PDB entry 9FFT | electron microscopy, 3.10 A resolution | chains D and C of the 6 polymer chains in the assembly

== Chain D ==
Molecule: Gamma-aminobutyric acid receptor subunit alpha-1
Source organism: Homo sapiens
UniProtKB: P14867 (GBRA1_HUMAN); residues 5-429 here correspond to UniProt positions 32-456 (UniProt number = residue number + 27)
Chain sequence (411 residues; row label = number of the first residue in the row; note: 71 numbers in that range are skipped by the numbering (no residue carries them; nothing is unmodelled there); numbers below 1 keep their minus sign (Met-52 is residue -52)):
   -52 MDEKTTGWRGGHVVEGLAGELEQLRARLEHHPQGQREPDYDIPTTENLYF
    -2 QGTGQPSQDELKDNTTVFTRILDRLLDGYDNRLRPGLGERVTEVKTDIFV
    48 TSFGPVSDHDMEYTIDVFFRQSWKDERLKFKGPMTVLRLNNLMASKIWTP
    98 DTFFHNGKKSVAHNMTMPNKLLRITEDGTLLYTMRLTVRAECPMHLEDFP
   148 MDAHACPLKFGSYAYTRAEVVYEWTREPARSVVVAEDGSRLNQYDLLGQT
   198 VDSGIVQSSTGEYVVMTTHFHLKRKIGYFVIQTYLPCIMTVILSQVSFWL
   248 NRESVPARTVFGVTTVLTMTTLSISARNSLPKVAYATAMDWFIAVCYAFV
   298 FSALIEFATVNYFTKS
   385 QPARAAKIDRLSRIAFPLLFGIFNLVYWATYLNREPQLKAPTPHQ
Not modelled in the structure: -52 to 11, 419-429
Construct notes: initiating methionine (-52); expression tag (-51 to 4); linker (313, 385-390)
Swiss-Prot annotation at these positions:
  - binding site (4-aminobutanoate): Arg67, Thr130
  - binding site (3alpha-hydroxy-5alpha-pregnan-11,20-dione): Trp246
  - glycosylation (N-linked (GlcNAc...) asparagine): Asn11, Asn111
Cystine bridges: Cys139-Cys153
Covalent attachments: N-acetylglucosamine (NAG) linked to Asn111
Ligand contacts: gamma-amino-butanoic acid (ABU): Phe65, Arg67, Leu118, Thr130

== Chain C ==
Molecule: Gamma-aminobutyric acid receptor subunit beta-3
Source organism: Homo sapiens
UniProtKB: P28472 (GBRB3_HUMAN); residues 1-448 here correspond to UniProt positions 26-473 (UniProt number = residue number + 25)
Chain sequence (395 residues; row label = number of the first residue in the row; note: 107 numbers in that range are skipped by the numbering (no residue carries them; nothing is unmodelled there); numbers below 1 keep their minus sign (Met-53 is residue -53)):
   -53 MDEKTTGWRGGHVVEGLAGELEQLRARLEHHPQGQREPDYDIPTTENLYF
    -3 QGTGQSVNDPGNMSFVKETVDKLLKGYDIRLRPDFGGPPVCVGMNIDIAS
    47 IDMVSEVNMDYTLTMYFQQYWRDKRLAYSGIPLNLTLDNRVADQLWVPDT
    97 YFLNDKKSFVHGVTVKNRMIRLHPDGTVLYGLRITTTAACMMDLRRYPLD
   147 EQNCTLEIESYGYTTDDIEFYWRGGDKAVTGVERIELPQFSIVEHRLVSR
   197 NVVFATGAYPRLSLSFRLKRNIGYFILQTYMPSILITILSWVSFWINYDA
   247 SAARVALGITTVLTMTTINTHLRETLPKIPYVKAIDMYLMGCFVFVFLAL
   297 LEYAFVNYIFFSQPARAA
   422 AIDRWSRIVFPFTFSLFNLVYWLYYVN
Not modelled in the structure: -53 to 7, 448
Construct notes: initiating methionine (-53); expression tag (-52 to 0); linker (308-314)
Swiss-Prot annotation at these positions:
  - binding site (benzamidine): Asp95 to Tyr97, Glu155 to Tyr157, Phe200
  - binding site (4-aminobutanoate): Tyr97, Glu155, Tyr157, Thr202
  - binding site (histamine): Tyr97, Ser156, Tyr157, Thr202
  - glycosylation (N-linked (GlcNAc...) asparagine): Asn8, Asn80, Asn149
Cystine bridges: Cys136-Cys150
Covalent attachments: N-acetylglucosamine (NAG) linked to Asn80; glycan linked to Asn149

== How chain D and chain C interact ==
Residue-residue contacts (88):
  Gly25(D) - Lys13(C)
  Asp27(D) - Lys13(C)
  Asn28(D) - Asp84(C)
  Asn28(D) - Arg86(C)
  Arg29(D) - Val16(C)
  Arg29(D) - Asp17(C)  salt bridge
  Arg29(D) - Leu20(C)
  Arg29(D) - Leu83(C)
  Arg29(D) - Asp84(C)
  Arg29(D) - Val87(C)
  Leu30(D) - Val12(C)  hydrophobic
  Arg31(D) - Met9(C)
  Leu34(D) - Val12(C)  hydrophobic
  Arg74(D) - Met9(C)
  Ser92(D) - Arg86(C)  hydrogen bond (backbone-side chain)
  Ile94(D) - Arg86(C)
  Asp98(D) - Val111(C)
  Thr99(D) - Val109(C)
  Thr99(D) - Thr110(C)  hydrogen bond (backbone-side chain)
  Phe100(D) - Tyr62(C)
  Phe100(D) - Val109(C)
  Phe100(D) - Asn113(C)
  Phe100(D) - Arg129(C)
  Phe101(D) - Arg129(C)  hydrogen bond (backbone-side chain)
  His102(D) - Arg129(C)
  Gly104(D) - His107(C)
  Gly104(D) - Arg129(C)
  Lys105(D) - Phe105(C)
  Lys105(D) - His107(C)
  Lys106(D) - Phe105(C)
  Ser107(D) - Val109(C)
  Met131(D) - Thr110(C)
  Leu133(D) - Thr110(C)
  Glu138(D) - Ser46(C)  hydrogen bond
  Glu138(D) - Asp48(C)
  Tyr160(D) - Tyr62(C)
  Tyr160(D) - Asn113(C)
  Tyr160(D) - Arg114(C)
  Tyr160(D) - Met115(C)  hydrophobic
  Tyr160(D) - Gly127(C)
  Tyr160(D) - Leu128(C)  hydrogen bond (side chain-backbone)
  Tyr160(D) - Arg129(C)  hydrogen bond (side chain-backbone)
  Ala161(D) - Thr82(C)
  Ala161(D) - Met115(C)  hydrophobic
  Ala161(D) - Arg117(C)  hydrogen bond (backbone-side chain)
  Tyr162(D) - Thr82(C)
  Thr163(D) - Arg117(C)
  Glu166(D) - Thr82(C)
  Ser206(D) - Asp43(C)  hydrogen bond
  Thr207(D) - Arg117(C)  hydrogen bond (backbone-side chain)
  Tyr210(D) - Arg117(C)
  Val252(D) - Ile242(C)  hydrophobic
  Pro253(D) - Ser247(C)
  Pro253(D) - Ala249(C)  hydrophobic
  Thr256(D) - Ile242(C)
  Thr256(D) - Leu253(C)
  Val257(D) - Leu253(C)  hydrophobic
  Val260(D) - Leu235(C)  hydrophobic
  Val260(D) - Leu253(C)  hydrophobic
  Val260(D) - Thr257(C)
  Val263(D) - Leu235(C)  hydrophobic
  Leu264(D) - Ile232(C)  hydrophobic
  Leu264(D) - Thr256(C)
  Leu264(D) - Thr257(C)
  Leu264(D) - Thr260(C)
  Thr267(D) - Ile232(C)
  Ile271(D) - Gln224(C)
  Ile271(D) - Pro228(C)  hydrophobic
  Ile271(D) - Ile264(C)  hydrophobic
  Arg274(D) - Tyr220(C)
  Arg274(D) - Leu223(C)
  Arg274(D) - Gln224(C)
  Asn275(D) - Gln224(C)
  Lys279(D) - Pro184(C)
  Lys279(D) - Gln185(C)
  Lys279(D) - Tyr220(C)
  Val280(D) - Tyr220(C)
  Ala281(D) - Pro184(C)
  Tyr294(D) - Leu231(C)
  Phe298(D) - Ile234(C)  hydrophobic
  Leu301(D) - Leu235(C)  hydrophobic
  Leu301(D) - Val238(C)  hydrophobic
  Phe304(D) - Ile242(C)  hydrophobic
  Asn308(D) - Trp241(C)
  Asn308(D) - Ile242(C)
  Asn308(D) - Asn243(C)  hydrogen bond (side chain-backbone)
  Tyr309(D) - Arg428(C)
  Lys312(D) - Asn243(C)
Other interface residues (no listed pair), chain D (64 interface residues in all): Tyr26, Gly33, Gly35, Phe66, Trp95, Pro97, Val108, Ala109, Tyr282, Ala283, Asp287, Ile302, Ala305
Other interface residues (no listed pair), chain C (56 interface residues in all): Gln64, Leu79, Gln90, Thr131, Tyr143, Asn217, Gly219

== In short ==
64 residues of chain D face 56 of chain C across their interface; the contacts include 10 hydrogen bonds and 1
salt bridge. Polar contacts include Arg29(D)-Asp17(C), Ser92(D)-Arg86(C) and Thr99(D)-Thr110(C). Chain D binds
gamma-amino-butanoic acid. N-acetylglucosamine is covalently linked to Asn111(D).
Chain D is Gamma-aminobutyric acid receptor subunit alpha-1 and chain C is Gamma-aminobutyric acid receptor
subunit beta-3, both from Homo sapiens; the structure, Cryo-EM structure of the alpha1beta3 GABA(A) receptor
in complex with GABA and Mb25 in the short-lived ..., was determined by electron microscopy.
